6S94 - chains A and B; structure by X-ray diffraction, 1.79 A resolution.

[Chain A (and B)]
Protein: Genome polyprotein
Source organism: Usutu virus
Notes: chain B of this document is another copy of the same molecule, construct and numbering; everything in this record applies to it too
UniProt: S4Z121 (S4Z121_USUV); residues 299-401 here correspond to UniProt positions 591-693 (UniProt number = residue number + 292)
Sequence (103 residues; each row starts with the number of its first residue):
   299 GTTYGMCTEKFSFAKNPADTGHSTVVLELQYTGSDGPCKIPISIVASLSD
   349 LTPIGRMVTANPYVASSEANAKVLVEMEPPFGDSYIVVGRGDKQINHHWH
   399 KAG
Disordered / not traced: 299 (chain B: fully traced)
Cystine bridges: Cys305-Cys336

[How chain A and chain B interact]
Contacting residue pairs (31; chain A residue first):
  Thr300(A) with Asp317(B)
  Thr301(A) with Thr318(B)
  Tyr302(A) with Lys313(B); Glu326(B), hydrogen bond
  Asp317(A) with Thr300(B)
  Thr318(A) with Thr300(B); Thr301(B)
  His320(A) with Thr301(B)
  Pro335(A) with Leu372(B), hydrophobic
  Val356(A) with Ala358(B); Asn359(B), hydrogen bond (backbone-side chain)
  Thr357(A) with Ala358(B); Asn359(B), hydrogen bond (side chain-backbone); Tyr361(B)
  Ala358(A) with Val356(B); Thr357(B); Ala358(B), hydrogen bond (backbone-backbone)
  Asn359(A) with Val356(B); Thr357(B)
  Tyr361(A) with Thr357(B); Leu372(B), hydrophobic; Glu374(B), hydrogen bond
  Ala363(A) with Lys370(B); Val371(B); Leu372(B)
  Lys370(A) with Ala363(B)
  Val371(A) with Ala363(B)
  Leu372(A) with Pro335(B), hydrophobic; Tyr361(B), hydrophobic; Ala363(B)
  Glu374(A) with Tyr361(B), hydrogen bond
Also at the interface, not in a pair above, chain A (20 interface residues in all): Val324, Glu326, Ser364
Also at the interface, not in a pair above, chain B (19 interface residues in all): Tyr302, His320

[In short]
The interface between chain A and chain B involves 20 residues on one side and 19 on the other, with 6
hydrogen bonds. Polar pairs include Tyr302(A)-Glu326(B), Val356(A)-Asn359(B) and Thr357(A)-Asn359(B).
Chain A and chain B are both Genome polyprotein (Usutu virus); the structure, Crystal structure of group D of
Usutu virus envelope protein domain III, was determined by X-ray diffraction (same publication as 6S92, 6S93
and 6S95).
